Entry 8VKX (X-ray diffraction, 3.35 A resolution); this record covers chains H and A of the 3 polymer chains in the assembly.

== Chain H ==
Molecule: VX22 heavy chain
Organism: Homo sapiens
Amino-acid sequence (235 residues; numbered 1 to 225 plus 10 insertion-coded residues; the number before each row is that of its first residue; a row labelled like 52A-52C holds insertion residues (52A, then the next letters in order)):
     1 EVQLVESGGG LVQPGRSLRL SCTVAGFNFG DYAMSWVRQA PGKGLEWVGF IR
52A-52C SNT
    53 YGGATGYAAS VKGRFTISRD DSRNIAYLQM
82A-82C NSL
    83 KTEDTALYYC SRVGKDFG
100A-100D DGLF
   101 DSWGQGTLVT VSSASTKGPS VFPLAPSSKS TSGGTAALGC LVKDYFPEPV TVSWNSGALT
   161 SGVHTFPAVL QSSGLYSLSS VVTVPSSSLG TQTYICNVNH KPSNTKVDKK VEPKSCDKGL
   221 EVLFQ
Unresolved in the structure: 221-225
Cystine bridges: Cys22-Cys92, Cys140-Cys196

== Chain A ==
Molecule: VP1
Organism: Norovirus Hu/GII.4/Sydney/NSW0514/2012/AU
UniProt: K4LM89 (K4LM89_9CALI); numbering as in UniProt (aligned over 225-530)
Amino-acid sequence (306 residues; each row starts with the number of its first residue):
   225 KPFSVPVLTV EEMTNSRFPI PLEKLFTGPS SAFVVQPQNG RCTTDGVLLG TTQLSPVNIC
   285 TFRGDVTHIT GSRNYTMNLA SQNWNDYDPT EEIPAPLGTP DFVGKIQGVL TQTTRTDGST
   345 RGHKATVYTG SADFAPKLGR VQFETDTDRD FEANQNTKFT PVGVIQDGGT THRNEPQQWV
   405 LPSYSGRNTH NVHLAPAVAP TFPGEQLLFF RSTMPGCSGY PNMDLDCLLP QEWVQYFYQE
   465 AAPAQSDVAL LRFVNPDTGR VLFECKLHKS GYVTVAHTGQ HDLVIPPNGY FRFDSWVNQF
   525 YTLAPM

== Interface between chain H and chain A ==
Pairs across the interface (20):
  Ala33(H) - Asp481(A)
  Phe50(H) - Asp481(A)
  Arg52(H) - Pro480(A)
  Arg52(H) - Asp481(A)  salt bridge
  Arg52(H) - Asn512(A)
  Tyr53(H) - Val478(A)  hydrophobic
  Tyr53(H) - Gly483(A)
  Tyr53(H) - Arg516(A)
  Val95(H) - Asp481(A)
  Val95(H) - Thr482(A)
  Gly96(H) - Thr482(A)
  Lys97(H) - Thr482(A)
  Lys97(H) - Gly483(A)
  Lys97(H) - Arg484(A)
  Asp98(H) - Arg484(A)  hydrogen bond (backbone-side chain)
  Phe99(H) - Arg484(A)
  Gly100(H) - Arg484(A)
  Asp100A(H) - Asn479(A)  hydrogen bond
  Asp100A(H) - Thr482(A)
  Asp100A(H) - Arg484(A)
Also at the interface, not in a pair above, chain H (12 interface residues in all): Gly100B
Also at the interface, not in a pair above, chain A (11 interface residues in all): Leu486, Tyr514

== Overview ==
The interface between chain H and chain A involves 12 residues on one side and 11 on the other, with 2
hydrogen bonds and 1 salt bridge. Polar pairs include Arg52(H)-Asp481(A), Asp98(H)-Arg484(A) and
Asp100A(H)-Asn479(A).
Chain H is VX22 heavy chain (Homo sapiens) and chain A is VP1 (Norovirus Hu/GII.4/Sydney/NSW0514/2012/AU); the
structure, VX22 bound to GII.4 P domain, was determined by X-ray diffraction.
